8V57 - chains B and C of the 4 polymer chains in the assembly; structure by X-ray diffraction, 2.75 A resolution.

Chain B:
Molecule: Cathepsin K
From: Mus musculus
UniProtKB: P55097 (CATK_MOUSE); residues -1 to 215 here correspond to UniProt positions 113-329 (UniProt number = residue number + 114)
Amino-acid sequence (217 residues; row label = number of the first residue in the row; numbers below 1 keep their minus sign (Gly-1 is residue -1)):
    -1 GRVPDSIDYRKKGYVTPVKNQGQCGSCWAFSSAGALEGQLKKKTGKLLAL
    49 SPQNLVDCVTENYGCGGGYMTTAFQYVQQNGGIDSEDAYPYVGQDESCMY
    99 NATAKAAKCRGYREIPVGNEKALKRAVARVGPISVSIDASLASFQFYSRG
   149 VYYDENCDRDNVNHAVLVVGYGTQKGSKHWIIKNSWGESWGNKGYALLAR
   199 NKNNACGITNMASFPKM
Not modelled in the structure: -1 to 0
Disulfides: Cys22-Cys63, Cys56-Cys96, Cys155-Cys204
Glycans and other covalent adducts: N-acetylglucosamine (NAG) linked to Asn99
Swiss-Prot annotation at these positions:
  - active site: Cys25, His162, Asn182
  - glycosylation: Asn99 (N-linked (GlcNAc...) asparagine)
Reported in the primary citation:
  - catalytic residues: Cys25
  - mutagenesis - R108A, R111A (Kd >200 mM), R123A (Kd >200 mM), R127A (Kd >200 mM), K176A, K214A (Kd >200 mM): decreased binding to heparin
  - mutagenesis - R111A/R123A/R127A, R123A/R127A: decreased binding to HS
  - mutagenesis - R111A/R123A/R127A: unchanged catalytic activity on type I collagen
  - mutagenesis - R111A/R123A/R127A: unchanged catalytic activity on peptide substrate

Chain C:
Molecule: Cystatin-C
From: Mus musculus
UniProtKB: P21460 (CYTC_MOUSE); residues 1-120 here correspond to UniProt positions 21-140 (UniProt number = residue number + 20)
Amino-acid sequence (120 residues; numbered 1 to 120; the number before each row is that of its first residue):
     1 ATPKQGPRMLGAPEEADANEEGVRRALDFAVSEYNKGSNDAYHSRAIQVV
    51 RARKQLVAGVNYFLDVEMGRTTCTKSQTNLTDCPFHDQPHLMRKALCSFQ
   101 IYSVPWKGTHSLTKFSCKNA
Not modelled in the structure: 1-5
Disulfides: Cys97-Cys117
Swiss-Prot annotation at these positions:
  - motif: Gln55 to Gly59 (Secondary area of contact)
  - site: Gly11 (Reactive site)

How chain B and chain C interact:
Residue-residue contacts (50; chain B residue first):
  Asn18(B) with Ala58(C)
  Gln19(B) with Val57(C); Ala58(C)
  Gly20(B) with Val57(C); Ala58(C), hydrogen bond (backbone-backbone); Tyr102(C)
  Gln21(B) with Val57(C); Asn61(C), hydrogen bond (backbone-side chain); Tyr102(C); Thr113(C)
  Cys22(B) with Val57(C)
  Gly23(B) with Gly11(C); Gln55(C); Val57(C)
  Cys25(B) with Leu10(C), hydrophobic
  Trp26(B) with Leu10(C)
  Glu59(B) with Met9(C)
  Tyr61(B) with Met9(C), hydrophobic
  Cys63(B) with Gln55(C), hydrogen bond (backbone-side chain)
  Gly64(B) with Gly11(C); Ala12(C)
  Gly65(B) with Leu10(C); Gly11(C)
  Gly66(B) with Met9(C); Leu10(C), hydrogen bond (backbone-backbone)
  Tyr67(B) with Pro7(C), hydrogen bond (side chain-backbone); Arg8(C), hydrogen bond (side chain-backbone); Met9(C)
  Met68(B) with Leu10(C), hydrophobic
  Ser134(B) with Leu10(C)
  Ala137(B) with Leu56(C)
  Gln143(B) with Val60(C); Pro105(C); Trp106(C)
  Phe144(B) with Pro105(C); Trp106(C)
  Asn161(B) with Leu10(C); Gly11(C); Leu56(C)
  His162(B) with Leu10(C); Leu56(C)
  Ala163(B) with Leu10(C), hydrophobic
  Trp184(B) with Leu56(C), hydrophobic; Val57(C), hydrogen bond (side chain-backbone); Ala58(C); Trp106(C), hydrophobic
  Ser187(B) with Trp106(C); Lys107(C)
  Trp188(B) with Trp106(C)
  Met209(B) with Pro7(C), hydrophobic
Interface residues without a listed pair, chain B (31 interface residues in all): Asn60, Ser138, Val160, Ser183
Interface residues without a listed pair, chain C (18 interface residues in all): Pro13
The authors on this interface:
  - interface residues, chain C: Pro7(C), Met9(C), Leu10(C)

In short:
The interface between chain B and chain C involves 31 residues on one side and 18 on the other; the contacts
include 7 hydrogen bonds. Among the polar pairs are Gln21(B)-Asn61(C), Cys63(B)-Gln55(C) and Tyr67(B)-Pro7(C).
From the paper: the catalytic residue Cys25(B); R108A, R111A and R123A of chain B, among others, reduce
binding to heparin; 8 substitutions were tested in all.
Here chain B is Cathepsin K and chain C is Cystatin-C, both from Mus musculus. Entry 8V57 (Complex of murine
cathepsin K with bound cystatin C inhibitor) was determined by X-ray diffraction together with 8V58 from the
same study.
